Entry 7Z4Y (electron microscopy, 4.50 A resolution (low resolution: residue-level contacts below are approximate; hydrogen-bond / salt-bridge calls are withheld)); this record covers chains A and D of the 4 polymer chains in the assembly.

[Chain A]
Molecule: Zinc finger CCHC domain-containing protein 8
From: Homo sapiens
Reference sequence: Q6NZY4 (ZCHC8_HUMAN); residue numbers follow UniProt; this construct covers 41-337
Sequence (301 residues; row label = number of the first residue in the row):
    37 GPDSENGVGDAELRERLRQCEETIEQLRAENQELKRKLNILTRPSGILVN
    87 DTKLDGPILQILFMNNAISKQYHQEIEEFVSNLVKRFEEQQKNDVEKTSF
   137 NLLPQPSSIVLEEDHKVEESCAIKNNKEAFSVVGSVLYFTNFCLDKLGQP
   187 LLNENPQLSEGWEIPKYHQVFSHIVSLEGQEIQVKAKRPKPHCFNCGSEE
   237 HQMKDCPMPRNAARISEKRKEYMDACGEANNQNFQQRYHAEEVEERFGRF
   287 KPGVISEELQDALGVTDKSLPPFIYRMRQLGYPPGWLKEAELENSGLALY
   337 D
Not modelled in the structure: 37-42, 151-159, 219-337
Construct notes: expression tag (37-40)
UniProt features mapped onto this chain:
  - zinc finger: Pro227 to Met244 (CCHC-type)
  - region (RBM7 binding): Phe286 to Leu299, Phe309 to Lys324
  - natural variant: Pro186 (P186L: In PFBMFT5)
  - mutagenesis: Leu295 (L295E: Impaired interaction with ZCCHC8; when associated with E-299), Leu299 (L299E: Impaired interaction with ZCCHC8; when associated with E-295), Phe309 (F309A: Reduced interaction with ZCCHC8; when associated with E-313), Met313 (M313E: Reduced interaction with ZCCHC8; when associated with A-309)

[Chain D]
Molecule: Exosome RNA helicase MTR4
From: Homo sapiens
Notes: EC 3.6.4.13
Reference sequence: P42285 (MTREX_HUMAN); residue numbers follow UniProt; this construct covers 1-1042
Sequence (1046 residues; each row starts with the number of its first residue; numbers below 1 keep their minus sign (Gly-3 is residue -3)):
    -3 GPDSMADAFGDELFSVFEGDSTTAAGTKKDKEKDKGKWKGPPGSADKAGK
    47 RFDGKLQSESTNNGKNKRDVDFEGTDEPIFGKKPRIEESITEDLSLADLM
    97 PRVKVQSVETVEGCTHEVALPAEEDYLPLKPRVGKAAKEYPFILDAFQRE
   147 AIQCVDNNQSVLVSAHTSAGKTVCAEYAIALALREKQRVIFTSPIKALSN
   197 QKYREMYEEFQDVGLMTGDVTINPTASCLVMTTEILRSMLYRGSEVMREV
   247 AWVIFDEIHYMRDSERGVVWEETIILLPDNVHYVFLSATIPNARQFAEWI
   297 CHLHKQPCHVIYTDYRPTPLQHYIFPAGGDGLHLVVDENGDFREDNFNTA
   347 MQVLRDAGDLAKGDQKGRKGGTKGPSNVFKIVKMIMERNFQPVIIFSFSK
   397 KDCEAYALQMTKLDFNTDEEKKMVEEVFSNAIDCLSDEDKKLPQVEHVLP
   447 LLKRGIGIHHGGLLPILKETIEILFSEGLIKALFATETFAMGINMPARTV
   497 LFTNARKFDGKDFRWISSGEYIQMSGRAGRRGMDDRGIVILMVDEKMSPT
   547 IGKQLLKGSADPLNSAFHLTYNMVLNLLRVEEINPEYMLEKSFYQFQHYR
   597 AIPGVVEKVKNSEEQYNKIVIPNEESVVIYYKIRQQLAKLGKEIEEYIHK
   647 PKYCLPFLQPGRLVKVKNEGDDFGWGVVVNFSKKSNVKPNSGELDPLYVV
   697 EVLLRCSKESLKNSATEAAKPAKPDEKGEMQVVPVLVHLLSAISSVRLYI
   747 PKDLRPVDNRQSVLKSIQEVQKRFPDGIPLLDPIDDMGIQDQGLKKVIQK
   797 VEAFEHRMYSHPLHNDPNLETVYTLCEKKAQIAIDIKSAKRELKKARTVL
   847 QMDELKCRKRVLRRLGFATSSDVIEMKGRVACEISSADELLLTEMMFNGL
   897 FNDLSAEQATALLSCFVFQENSSEMPKLTEQLAGPLRQMQECAKRIAKVS
   947 AEAKLEIDEETYLSSFKPHLMDVVYTWATGATFAHICKMTDVFEGSIIRC
   997 MRRLEELLRQMCQAAKAIGNTELENKFAEGITKIKRDIVFAASLYL
Not modelled in the structure: -3 to 95, 355-371
Construct notes: expression tag (-3 to 0)
UniProt features mapped onto this chain:
  - motif: Asp252 to His255 (DEIH box)
  - binding site (ATP): Ile139, Ala161 to Thr168
  - modified residue: Ala2 (N-acetylalanine), Ser40 (Phosphoserine), Lys51 (N6-acetyllysine), Lys78 (N6-acetyllysine)
  - cross-link (Glycyl lysine isopeptide (Lys-Gly)): Lys24 (interchain with G-Cter in SUMO2), Lys358 (interchain with G-Cter in SUMO2), Lys684 (interchain with G-Cter in SUMO2), Lys723 (interchain with G-Cter in SUMO2)
  - mutagenesis: Glu253 (E253Q: Abolishes RNA helicase activity), Arg658 (R658A: Decreased interaction with NRDE2), Glu697 (E697R: Decreased interaction with NRDE2), Arg743 (R743E: Decreased interaction with NRDE2. Impairs the binding of both NVL and NOP53), Phe989 to Glu990 (Loss of interaction with NRDE2)

[How chain A and chain D interact]
Residue-residue contacts (5):
  Arg72(A) with Asp781(D)
  Ile83(A) with Arg769(D); Phe770(D)
  Leu84(A) with Arg769(D); Pro771(D)
Other interface residues (no listed pair), chain A (7 interface residues in all): Lys71, Asn75, Pro80, Ser81
Other interface residues (no listed pair), chain D (8 interface residues in all): Lys768, Asp772, Pro775, Gly784

[Overview]
7 residues of chain A face 8 of chain D across their interface. From UniProt: 4 mutagenesis sites on chain A;
9 ATP-binding residues and 6 mutagenesis sites on chain D.
Chain A is Zinc finger CCHC domain-containing protein 8 and chain D is Exosome RNA helicase MTR4, both from
Homo sapiens; the structure, Human NEXT dimer - overall reconstruction of the core complex, was determined by
electron microscopy together with 7Z4Z and 7Z52 from the same study.
